8RHP - chains E and F of the 14 polymer chains in the assembly; structure by electron microscopy, 2.89 A resolution.

Chain E:
Name: Protein FeSII
Organism: Azotobacter vinelandii
UniProtKB: Q44501 (FESII_AZOVI); residue numbers follow UniProt; this construct covers 1-122
Amino-acid sequence (122 residues; numbered 1 to 122; the number before each row is that of its first residue):
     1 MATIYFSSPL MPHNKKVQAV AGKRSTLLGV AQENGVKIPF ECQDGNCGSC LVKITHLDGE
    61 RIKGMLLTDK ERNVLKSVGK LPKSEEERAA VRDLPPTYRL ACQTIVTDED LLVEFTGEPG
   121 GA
Unresolved in the structure: 1
Ion coordination: 2Fe-2S cluster Fe: Cys42, Cys47, Cys50, Cys102
Ligand contacts: 2Fe-2S cluster (FES): Phe40, Glu41, Cys42, Gly45, Asn46, Cys47, Gly48, Ser49, Cys50, Cys102, Gln103
From the paper describing this entry:
  - 2Fe-2S cluster coordination: Cys42, Cys47, Cys50
  - contacts within the chain: Glu71-Arg99 (salt bridge), Glu118-Ala122 (hydrogen bond)
  - conformationally variable residues (side-chain flip): Arg92, Asp93

Chain F:
Name: Nitrogenase iron protein 1
Organism: Azotobacter vinelandii
Notes: EC 1.18.6.1
UniProtKB: P00459 (NIFH1_AZOVI); numbering as in UniProt (aligned over 1-290)
Amino-acid sequence (290 residues; row label = number of the first residue in the row):
     1 MAMRQCAIYG KGGIGKSTTT QNLVAALAEM GKKVMIVGCD PKADSTRLIL HSKAQNTIME
    61 MAAEAGTVED LELEDVLKAG YGGVKCVESG GPEPGVGCAG RGVITAINFL EEEGAYEDDL
   121 DFVFYDVLGD VVCGGFAMPI RENKAQEIYI VCSGEMMAMY AANNISKGIV KYANSGSVRL
   181 GGLICNSRNT DREDELIIAL ANKLGTQMIH FVPRDNVVQR AEIRRMTVIE YDPKAKQADE
   241 YRALARKVVD NKLLVIPNPI TMDELEELLM EFGIMEVEDE SIVGKTAEEV
Unresolved in the structure: 1
Swiss-Prot annotation at these positions:
  - binding site (ATP): Gly10 to Ser17
  - binding site ([4Fe-4S] cluster): Cys98, Cys133
  - modified residue: Arg101 (ADP-ribosylarginine)
Ion coordination: 4Fe-4S cluster Fe: Cys98, Cys133 (shared with 2 residues of chain G)
Ligand contacts: 4Fe-4S cluster (SF4): Cys98, Ala99, Gly100, Cys133, Gly134, Gly135, Phe136

How chain E and chain F interact:
Contacting residue pairs (18):
  Glu41(E) - Gly95(F)
  Glu41(E) - Val96(F)
  Glu41(E) - Gly97(F)  hydrogen bond (side chain-backbone)
  Asn46(E) - Arg101(F)
  Arg72(E) - Glu69(F)  salt bridge
  Asn73(E) - Thr67(F)
  Asn73(E) - Glu69(F)  hydrogen bond
  Lys76(E) - Asn108(F)  hydrogen bond (backbone-side chain)
  Lys76(E) - Glu112(F)  salt bridge
  Ser77(E) - Ile104(F)
  Ser77(E) - Thr105(F)
  Val78(E) - Ile104(F)
  Pro119(E) - Gly97(F)
  Pro119(E) - Cys98(F)
  Gly121(E) - Cys98(F)
  Gly121(E) - Arg141(F)
  Ala122(E) - Gly134(F)
  Ala122(E) - Gly135(F)
Other interface residues (no listed pair), chain E (15 interface residues in all): Cys42, Cys47, Gly48, Asp69, Lys83
Other interface residues (no listed pair), chain F (15 interface residues in all): Glu111
The authors on this interface:
  - pairs named by the authors: Arg72(E)-Glu69(F) (salt bridge), Asn73(E)-Glu69(F) (hydrogen bond), Lys76(E)-Glu112(F) (salt bridge), Lys76(E)-Asn108(F) (backbone contact)
  - interface residues, chain E: Glu41(E), Ala122(E)

In short:
The chain E/chain F interface involves 15 residues from each chain; the contacts include 3 hydrogen bonds and
2 salt bridges. Polar pairs include Arg72(E)-Glu69(F), Lys76(E)-Glu112(F) and Glu41(E)-Gly97(F). The authors
report salt bridges between Arg72(E) and Glu69(F) and Lys76(E) and Glu112(F); a hydrogen bond between Asn73(E)
and Glu69(F); a backbone contact between Lys76(E) and Asn108(F). The paper reports interface residues Glu41(E)
and Ala122(E); 2Fe-2S cluster coordination by Cys42(E), Cys47(E) and Cys50(E).
Chain E is Protein FeSII and chain F is Nitrogenase iron protein 1, both from Azotobacter vinelandii; the
structure, Cryo-EM structure of the molybdenum nitrogenase complexed with iron protein (NifH) and Shethna
protein II (FeSII), was determined by electron microscopy, deposited together with 8RHO.
